7M2X - chains A and B of the 5 polymer chains in the assembly; structure by electron microscopy, 3.60 A resolution.

== Chain A (and B) ==
Name: Tubulin gamma chain
From: Saccharomyces cerevisiae (strain ATCC 204508 / S288c)
Notes: chain B of this document is another copy of the same molecule, construct and numbering; everything in this record applies to it too
Reference sequence: P53378 (TBG_YEAST); residues 1-473 here = UniProt positions 1-473
Amino-acid sequence (473 residues; row label = number of the first residue in the row):
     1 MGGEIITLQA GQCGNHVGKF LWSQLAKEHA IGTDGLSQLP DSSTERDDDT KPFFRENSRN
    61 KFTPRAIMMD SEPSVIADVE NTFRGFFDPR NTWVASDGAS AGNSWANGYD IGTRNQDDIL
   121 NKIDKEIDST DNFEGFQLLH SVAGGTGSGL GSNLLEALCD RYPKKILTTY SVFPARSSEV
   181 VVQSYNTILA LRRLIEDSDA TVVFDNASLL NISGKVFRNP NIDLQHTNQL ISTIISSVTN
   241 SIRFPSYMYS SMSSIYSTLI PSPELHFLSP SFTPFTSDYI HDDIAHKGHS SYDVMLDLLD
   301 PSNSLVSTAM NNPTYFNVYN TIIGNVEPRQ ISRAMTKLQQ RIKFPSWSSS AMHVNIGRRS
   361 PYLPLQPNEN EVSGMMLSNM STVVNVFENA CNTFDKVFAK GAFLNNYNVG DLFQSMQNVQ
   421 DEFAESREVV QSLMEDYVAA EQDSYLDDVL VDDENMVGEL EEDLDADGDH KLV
Not modelled in the structure: 1-2, 279-285, 454-473 (chain B: 279-285, 454-473)
Residues lining bound ligands: GDP (guanosine-5'-diphosphate): G11, Q12, C13, H16, V17, N103, S141, A143, G144, G145, T146, G147, V172, P174, Q183, N206, L209, L224, Q225, T227, N228, I231
Swiss-Prot annotation at these positions:
  - binding site (GTP): A143 to G149

== Interface between chain A and chain B ==
Pairs across the interface (9; chain A residue first):
  N121(A) - R218(B)
  D124(A) - R218(B)
  K125(A) - R218(B)
  D128(A) - R218(B)  salt bridge
  D128(A) - H286(B)
  D128(A) - K287(B)  salt bridge
  S129(A) - H286(B)  hydrogen bond (backbone-side chain)
  T130(A) - H286(B)  hydrogen bond (backbone-side chain)
  D131(A) - H286(B)  salt bridge
Other interface residues (no listed pair), chain B (4 interface residues in all): P220

== In short ==
7 residues of chain A face 4 of chain B across their interface, with 2 hydrogen bonds and 3 salt bridges.
Among the polar pairs are D128(A)-R218(B), D128(A)-K287(B) and D131(A)-H286(B). Chain A binds GDP. From
UniProt: 7 GTP-binding residues on chain A.
Both chains are Tubulin gamma chain (Saccharomyces cerevisiae (strain ATCC 204508 / S288c)). Entry 7M2X (Open
conformation of the Yeast wild-type gamma-TuRC) was determined by electron microscopy together with 7M2W,
7M2Y, 7M2Z and 7M3P from the same study.
